8QXM - chains B and C of the 4 polymer chains in the assembly; structure by electron microscopy, 2.94 A resolution.

== Chain B (and C) ==
Molecule: Deoxynucleoside triphosphate triphosphohydrolase SAMHD1
Source organism: Homo sapiens
Notes: chain C of this document is another copy of the same molecule, construct and numbering; everything in this record applies to it too
UniProt: Q9Y3Z3 (SAMH1_HUMAN); residue numbers follow UniProt; this construct covers 1-626
Sequence (626 residues; numbered 1 to 626; the number before each row is that of its first residue):
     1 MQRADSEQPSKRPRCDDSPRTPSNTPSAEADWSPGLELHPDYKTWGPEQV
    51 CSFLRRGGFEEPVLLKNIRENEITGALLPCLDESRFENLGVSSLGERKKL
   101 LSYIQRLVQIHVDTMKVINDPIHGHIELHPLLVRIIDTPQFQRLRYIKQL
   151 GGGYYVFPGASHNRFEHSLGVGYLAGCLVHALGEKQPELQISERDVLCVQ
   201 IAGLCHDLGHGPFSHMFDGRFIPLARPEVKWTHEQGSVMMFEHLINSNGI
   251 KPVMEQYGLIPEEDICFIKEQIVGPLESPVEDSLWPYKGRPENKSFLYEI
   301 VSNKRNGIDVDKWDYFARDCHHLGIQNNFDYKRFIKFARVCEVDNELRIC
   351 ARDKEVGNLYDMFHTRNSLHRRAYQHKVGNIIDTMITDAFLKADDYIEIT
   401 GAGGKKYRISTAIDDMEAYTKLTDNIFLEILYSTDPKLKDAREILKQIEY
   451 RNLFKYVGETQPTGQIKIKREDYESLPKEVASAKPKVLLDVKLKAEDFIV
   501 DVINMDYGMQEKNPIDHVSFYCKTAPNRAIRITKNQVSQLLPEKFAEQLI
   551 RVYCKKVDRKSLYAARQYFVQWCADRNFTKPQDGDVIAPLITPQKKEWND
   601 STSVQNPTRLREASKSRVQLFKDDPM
Not modelled in the structure: 1-114, 277-283, 579-626 (chain C: 1-113, 276-283, 507-514, 531-545, 579-626)
Cystine bridges: Cys-341/Cys-350
Bound ions: Fe ion: His-167, His-206, Asp-311
Residues lining bound ligands:
  - 2'-deoxycytidine-5'-triphosphate (DCP): Gln-149, Leu-150, Arg-164, Asp-207, His-210, His-215, His-233, Asp-311, Lys-312, Tyr-315, Asp-319, Arg-366, His-370, Tyr-374, Gln-375
  - 2'-deoxyadenosine 5'-triphosphate (DTP), molecule 1: Val-117, Ile-118, Asn-119, His-125
  - 2'-deoxyadenosine 5'-triphosphate (DTP), molecule 2: Val-156, Phe-157, Ile-325, Arg-372, His-376, Val-378
  - 2'-deoxyadenosine 5'-triphosphate (DTP), molecule 3: Arg-333, Phe-337, Arg-352, Lys-354, Asn-358, Lys-523
  - GTP (guanosine-5'-triphosphate), molecule 1: Lys-116, Val-117, Ile-118, Val-133, Ile-136, Asp-137, Gln-142, Arg-145, Phe-165
  - GTP, molecule 2: Tyr-155, Val-156, Val-378, Arg-451, Lys-455
Curated features (UniProtKB/Swiss-Prot):
  - active site: His-233
  - binding site (GTP): Lys-116, Val-117, Asp-137, Gln-142, Arg-145, Arg-451, Lys-455, Lys-523
  - binding site (dATP): Asn-119, Gln-149, Val-156, Arg-164, His-210, His-215, Lys-312, Tyr-315, Asp-319, Arg-333, Arg-352, Lys-354, Asn-358, Arg-366, Gln-375, His-376, Lys-377, Lys-523
  - binding site (dCTP): Asn-119, Gln-149, Val-156, Arg-164, His-210, His-215, Lys-312, Tyr-315, Asp-319, Arg-333, Arg-352, Lys-354, Arg-366, Arg-372, Gln-375, His-376, Lys-377, Lys-523
  - binding site (dGTP): Asn-119, Gln-149, Leu-150, Val-156, Arg-164, Lys-312, Tyr-315, Asp-319, Arg-333, Arg-352, Lys-354, Asn-358, Arg-366, Tyr-374, Gln-375, His-376, Lys-377, Lys-523
  - binding site (dTTP): Asn-119, Gln-149, Val-156, Arg-164, His-210, His-215, Lys-312, Tyr-315, Asp-319, Arg-333, Arg-352, Lys-354, Gln-375, His-376, Lys-377, Lys-523
  - binding site (Mn(2+)): His-167, His-206, Asp-207, Asp-311
  - modified residue: Met-1 (N-acetylmethionine), Ser-18 (Phosphoserine), Thr-21 (Phosphothreonine), Thr-25 (Phosphothreonine), Ser-33 (Phosphoserine), Ser-93 (Phosphoserine), Thr-592 (Microbial infection: Phosphothreonine)
  - cross-link (Glycyl lysine isopeptide (Lys-Gly)): Lys-467 (interchain with G-Cter in SUMO2), Lys-469 (interchain with G-Cter in SUMO2), Lys-492 (interchain with G-Cter in SUMO2), Lys-622 (interchain with G-Cter in SUMO2)
  - natural variant: Asp-120 to His-123 (deletion: In AGS5), His-123 (H123P: In AGS5), Arg-143 (R143C: In AGS5; R143H: In AGS5), Arg-145 (R145Q: In AGS5), His-167 (H167Y: In AGS5), Ile-201 (I201N: In AGS5 and CHBL2), Gly-209 (G209S: In AGS5), Met-254 (M254V: In AGS5), Arg-290 (R290H: In AGS5), Leu-369 (L369S: In AGS5), Met-385 (M385V: In AGS5), Ile-448 (I448T: In AGS5), 1 further natural variant entry in UniProt
  - mutagenesis: Leu-77 (L77F: Increased stability of the tetramer and increased deoxynucleoside triphosphate (dNTPase) activity; when associated with F-77 and F-80 and R-111), Cys-80 (C80F: Increased stability of the tetramer and increased deoxynucleoside triphosphate (dNTPase) activity; when associated with F-77 and R-111), His-111 (H111R: Increased stability of the tetramer and increased deoxynucleoside triphosphate (dNTPase) activity; when associated with F-77 and F-80), Asp-137 (D137A: Impairs homotetramerization and nearly abolishes dNTPase activity), Gln-142 (Q142E/A: Impairs homotetramerization and nearly abolishes dNTPase activity; when associated with K-145), Arg-143 (R143A: Abolished ability to restrict infection by viruses), Arg-145 (R145A: Impairs homotetramerization and nearly abolishes dNTPase activity. Abolished ability to restrict infection by viruses; R145K: Impairs homotetramerization and nearly abolishes dNTPase activity ...), Gln-149 (Q149A: Abolished dNTPase activity without affecting homotetramerization. Abolished dNTPase activity; when associated with A-319), Arg-164 (R164A: Abolished ability to restrict infection by viruses), His-167 (H167A: Abolished ability to restrict infection by viruses), His-206 to Asp-207 (Abolishes zinc binding and dNTPase activity. Does not affect ability to promote DNA end resection at stalled replication forks), His-206 (H206A: Abolished ability to restrict infection by viruses), 33 further mutagenesis entries in UniProt
From the paper describing this entry:
  - catalytic residues: His-215
  - mutagenesis - R164A, H215A: abolished catalytic activity
  - mutagenesis - R366A (300-fold), Q375A (15 to 20-fold), Q375N (15 to 20-fold): decreased catalytic activity

== Chain B / chain C interface ==
Contacting residue pairs (7; chain B residue first):
  His-125(B) / Arg-333(C)  hydrogen bond
  His-125(B) / Lys-336(C)
  Glu-127(B) / Lys-336(C)  salt bridge
  Asp-330(B) / His-125(C)
  Arg-333(B) / His-125(C)  hydrogen bond
  Lys-336(B) / His-125(C)  hydrogen bond (side chain-backbone)
  Lys-336(B) / Glu-127(C)
Also at the interface, not in a pair above, chain C (6 interface residues in all): Lys-185, Asp-330

== In short ==
Chain B and chain C form an interface of 5 and 6 residues respectively, with 3 hydrogen bonds and 1 salt
bridge. Among the polar pairs are Glu-127(B)/Lys-336(C), His-125(B)/Arg-333(C) and Lys-336(B)/His-125(C). The
paper reports the catalytic residue His-215(B); R366A, Q375A and Q375N of chain B reduce catalytic activity; 5
substitutions were tested in all.
Both chains are Deoxynucleoside triphosphate triphosphohydrolase SAMHD1 (Homo sapiens). Entry 8QXM (Cryo-EM
structure of tetrameric human SAMHD1 State III - Relaxed) was determined by electron microscopy, deposited
together with 8QXJ, 8QXK, 8QXL, 8QXN and 8QXO.
